7V6O - chains A and E of the 9 polymer chains in the assembly; structure by electron microscopy, 4.56 A resolution (low resolution: residue-level contacts below are approximate; hydrogen-bond / salt-bridge calls are withheld).

# Chain A
Molecule: Spike glycoprotein
From: Human betacoronavirus 2c EMC/2012
UniProtKB: K0BRG7 (K0BRG7_MERS); residue numbers follow UniProt; this construct covers 18-1206
Amino-acid sequence (1189 residues; numbered 18 to 1206; the number before each row is that of its first residue):
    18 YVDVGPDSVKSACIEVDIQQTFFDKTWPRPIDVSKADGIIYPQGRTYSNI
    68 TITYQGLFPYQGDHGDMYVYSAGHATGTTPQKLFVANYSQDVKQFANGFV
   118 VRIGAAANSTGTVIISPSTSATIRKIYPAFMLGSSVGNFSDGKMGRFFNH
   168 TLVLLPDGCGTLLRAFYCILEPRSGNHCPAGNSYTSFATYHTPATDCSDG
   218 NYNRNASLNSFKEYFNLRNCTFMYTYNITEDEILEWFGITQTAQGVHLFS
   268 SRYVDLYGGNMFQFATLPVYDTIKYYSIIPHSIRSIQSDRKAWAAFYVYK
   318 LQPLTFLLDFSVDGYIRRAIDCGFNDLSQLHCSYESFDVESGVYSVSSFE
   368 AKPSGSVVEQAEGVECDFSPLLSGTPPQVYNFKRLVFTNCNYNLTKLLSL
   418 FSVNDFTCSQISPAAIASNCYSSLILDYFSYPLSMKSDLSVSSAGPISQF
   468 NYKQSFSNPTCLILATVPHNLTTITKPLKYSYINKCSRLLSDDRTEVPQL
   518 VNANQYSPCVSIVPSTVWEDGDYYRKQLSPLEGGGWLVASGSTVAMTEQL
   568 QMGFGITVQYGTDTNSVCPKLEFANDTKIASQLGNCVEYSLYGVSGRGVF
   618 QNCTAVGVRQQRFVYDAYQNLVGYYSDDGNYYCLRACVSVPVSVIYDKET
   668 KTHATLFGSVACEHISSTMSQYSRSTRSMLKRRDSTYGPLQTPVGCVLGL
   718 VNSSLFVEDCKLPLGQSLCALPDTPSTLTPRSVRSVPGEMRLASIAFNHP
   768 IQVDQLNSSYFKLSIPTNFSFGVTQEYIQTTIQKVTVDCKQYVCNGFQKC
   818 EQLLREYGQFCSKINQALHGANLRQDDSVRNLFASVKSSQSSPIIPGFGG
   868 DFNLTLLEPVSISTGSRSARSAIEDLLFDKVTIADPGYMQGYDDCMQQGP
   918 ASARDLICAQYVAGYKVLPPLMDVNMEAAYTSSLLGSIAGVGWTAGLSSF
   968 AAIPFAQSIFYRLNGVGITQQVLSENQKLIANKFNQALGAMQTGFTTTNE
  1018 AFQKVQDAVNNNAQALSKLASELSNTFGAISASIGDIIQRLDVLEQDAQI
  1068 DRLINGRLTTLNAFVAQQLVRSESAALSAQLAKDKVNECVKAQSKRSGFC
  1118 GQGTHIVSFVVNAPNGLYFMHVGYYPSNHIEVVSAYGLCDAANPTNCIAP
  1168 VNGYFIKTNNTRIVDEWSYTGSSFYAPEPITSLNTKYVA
Unresolved in the structure: 97, 378-380, 587-594, 699-709, 745-756, 777, 878-885, 916-923
Disulfides: Cys30-Cys195, Cys176-Cys214, Cys185-Cys237, Cys339-Cys349, Cys383-Cys407, Cys425-Cys478, Cys437-Cys585, Cys620-Cys650, Cys679-Cys713, Cys811-Cys817, Cys1106-Cys1117

# Chain E
Molecule: 111 H
From: Homo sapiens
Amino-acid sequence (227 residues; row label = number of the first residue in the row):
     1 EVQLVESGGGVVQPGRSLRLSCAASAFTFSNYGMHWVRQAPGKGLEWVAV
    51 IWSAGSLKYYADSVKGRFIISRDNSKNTLYLQMDSLRPEDTAVYYCAREN
   101 TTYYYETSGSWGASYYFDFWGQGTLVTVSSSTKGPSVFPLAPSSKSTSGG
   151 TAALGCLVKDYFPEPVTVSWNSGALTSGVHTFPAVLQSSGLYSLSSVVTV
   201 PSSSLGTQTYICNVNHKPSNTKVDKRV
Unresolved in the structure: 20
Disulfides: Cys22-Cys96, Cys156-Cys212

# How chain A and chain E interact
Contacting residue pairs (28; chain A residue first):
  Ala29(A) with Thr101(E); Tyr103(E)
  Cys30(A) with Tyr103(E)
  Ile31(A) with Tyr103(E); Tyr104(E); Tyr105(E)
  Glu32(A) with Tyr103(E)
  Thr95(A) with Ser108(E); Ser110(E)
  Thr96(A) with Ser110(E)
  Gln98(A) with Tyr104(E); Tyr105(E)
  Ser157(A) with Ala54(E); Ser56(E)
  Asp158(A) with Ala54(E)
  Ser191(A) with Tyr59(E)
  Asn193(A) with Asn100(E); Thr101(E); Tyr103(E)
  His194(A) with Tyr103(E)
  Asn199(A) with Gly33(E); Ser53(E)
  Ser200(A) with Asn31(E); Ser53(E)
  Tyr207(A) with Tyr105(E)
  Thr209(A) with Thr107(E)
  Arg301(A) with Thr107(E)
  Ile303(A) with Ser108(E)
Other interface residues (no listed pair), chain A (21 interface residues in all): Lys27, Ala197, Ala211
Other interface residues (no listed pair), chain E (18 interface residues in all): Trp52, Glu99, Trp111, Ser114

# In short
Chain A and chain E form an interface of 21 and 18 residues respectively.
Here chain A is Spike glycoprotein (Human betacoronavirus 2c EMC/2012) and chain E is 111 H (Homo sapiens).
Entry 7V6O (MERS S ectodomain trimer in complex with neutralizing antibody 111 (state 2)) was determined by
electron microscopy.
